PDB entry 6XW6 | X-ray diffraction, 1.96 A resolution | chains A and B of the 4 polymer chains in the assembly

# Chain A (and B)
Name: Capsid protein
Source organism: Murine norovirus 1
Notes: chain B of this document is another copy of the same molecule, construct and numbering; everything in this record applies to it too
UniProtKB: Q80J94 (Q80J94_9CALI); residues 228-533 here = UniProt positions 228-533
Sequence (307 residues; numbered 227 to 533; the number before each row is that of its first residue):
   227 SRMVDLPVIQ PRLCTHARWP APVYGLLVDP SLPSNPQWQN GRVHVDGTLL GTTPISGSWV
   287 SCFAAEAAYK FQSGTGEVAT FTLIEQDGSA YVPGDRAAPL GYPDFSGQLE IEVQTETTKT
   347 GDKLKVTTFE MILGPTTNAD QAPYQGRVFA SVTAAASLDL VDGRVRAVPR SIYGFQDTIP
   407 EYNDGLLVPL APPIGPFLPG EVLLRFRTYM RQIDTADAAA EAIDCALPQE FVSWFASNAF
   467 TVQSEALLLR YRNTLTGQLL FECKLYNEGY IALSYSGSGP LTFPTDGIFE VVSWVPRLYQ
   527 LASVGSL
Not modelled in the structure: 531-533
Construct notes: expression tag (227)
Ion coordination: Mg2+ site 1: D366, D410; Mg2+ site 2: Q438, D440
From the paper describing this entry:
  - conformationally variable residues (loop rearrangement): T341 to K351, G360 to Y370

# Interface between chain A and chain B
Residue-residue contacts - 89 pairs, chain A then chain B:
  R228(A) - R228(B)
  P233(A) - S463(B)
  V234(A) - S463(B)
  I235(A) - I281(B)  hydrophobic
  I235(A) - S463(B)
  R238(A) - W285(B)
  R238(A) - D313(B)
  L239(A) - S282(B)
  L239(A) - W285(B)  hydrophobic
  L239(A) - D313(B)
  T241(A) - S282(B)  hydrogen bond
  T241(A) - G283(B)
  P246(A) - R392(B)
  A247(A) - S284(B)
  A247(A) - R392(B)
  P248(A) - S284(B)
  P248(A) - W285(B)
  P248(A) - R392(B)
  Y250(A) - Q312(B)
  Y250(A) - R392(B)
  I281(A) - I235(B)  hydrophobic
  I281(A) - L239(B)
  S282(A) - L239(B)
  S282(A) - T241(B)  hydrogen bond
  S282(A) - E456(B)
  G283(A) - T241(B)
  S284(A) - A247(B)
  S284(A) - P248(B)
  W285(A) - P248(B)
  Q312(A) - Y250(B)
  D313(A) - R238(B)
  E338(A) - E338(B)
  E338(A) - R396(B)  salt bridge
  Q340(A) - R437(B)
  Q340(A) - Q438(B)  hydrogen bond (side chain-backbone)
  E342(A) - A444(B)
  G347(A) - T441(B)
  D348(A) - T441(B)
  K349(A) - D440(B)
  K349(A) - T441(B)  hydrogen bond (backbone-backbone)
  K349(A) - A442(B)
  K349(A) - A444(B)
  L350(A) - Q438(B)
  L350(A) - I439(B)
  L350(A) - D440(B)  hydrogen bond (backbone-backbone)
  L350(A) - D443(B)
  L350(A) - A444(B)
  K351(A) - Q438(B)
  V352(A) - R396(B)  hydrogen bond (backbone-side chain)
  V352(A) - S397(B)
  V352(A) - R437(B)
  T353(A) - R396(B)
  T354(A) - R396(B)  hydrogen bond
  R392(A) - P246(B)
  R392(A) - A247(B)
  R392(A) - P248(B)
  R392(A) - Y250(B)
  V394(A) - R437(B)
  R396(A) - E338(B)  salt bridge
  R396(A) - V352(B)  hydrogen bond (side chain-backbone)
  R396(A) - T353(B)
  R396(A) - T354(B)  hydrogen bond
  R396(A) - R396(B)
  S397(A) - V352(B)
  R437(A) - Q340(B)
  R437(A) - V352(B)
  R437(A) - V394(B)
  Q438(A) - Q340(B)
  Q438(A) - L350(B)
  Q438(A) - K351(B)
  I439(A) - L350(B)
  D440(A) - K349(B)
  D440(A) - L350(B)  hydrogen bond (backbone-backbone)
  T441(A) - G347(B)
  T441(A) - D348(B)
  T441(A) - K349(B)
  A442(A) - K349(B)
  D443(A) - K349(B)
  D443(A) - L350(B)
  A444(A) - E342(B)
  A444(A) - K349(B)
  A444(A) - L350(B)
  E456(A) - S282(B)
  W460(A) - W460(B)  hydrophobic
  W460(A) - N464(B)
  S463(A) - P233(B)
  S463(A) - V234(B)
  S463(A) - I235(B)
  N464(A) - W460(B)
Interface residues without a listed pair, chain A (49 interface residues in all): D231, C240, M436, A445
Interface residues without a listed pair, chain B (49 interface residues in all): D231, C240, M436, A445

# Overview
The chain A/chain B interface involves 49 residues from each chain; the contacts include 10 hydrogen bonds and
2 salt bridges. Polar contacts include E338(A)-R396(B), T241(A)-S282(B) and Q340(A)-Q438(B). D366(A) and
D410(A) form the Mg2+ site 1. Q438(A) and D440(A) coordinate Mg2+ site 2. The paper reports conformational
variability at T341(A) and G360(A).
Chain A and chain B are both Capsid protein (Murine norovirus 1); the structure, Crystal structure of murine
norovirus P domain in complex with Nanobody NB-5853, was determined by X-ray diffraction (same publication as
6XW7).
